PDB entry 7SPU | electron microscopy, 3.73 A resolution | chains 0 and L of the 54 polymer chains in the assembly

== Chain 0 ==
Name: Gene 7 protein
Organism: Shigella phage Sf6
UniProt: Q716G8 (Q716G8_BPSFV); residues 1-160 here = UniProt positions 1-160
Sequence (160 residues; numbered 1 to 160; the number before each row is that of its first residue):
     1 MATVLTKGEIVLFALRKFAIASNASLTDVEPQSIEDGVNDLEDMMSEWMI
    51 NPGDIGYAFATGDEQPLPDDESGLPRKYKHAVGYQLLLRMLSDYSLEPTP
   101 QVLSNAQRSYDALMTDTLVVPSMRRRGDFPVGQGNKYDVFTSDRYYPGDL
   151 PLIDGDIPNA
Unresolved in the structure: 1-2, 151-160

== Chain L ==
Name: Gene 3 protein
Organism: Shigella phage Sf6
UniProt: Q716H2 (Q716H2_BPSFV); residue numbers follow UniProt; this construct covers 1-708
Sequence (708 residues; each row starts with the number of its first residue):
     1 MAETLEKKHERIMLRFDRAYSPQKEVREKCIEATRFARVPGGQWEGATAA
    51 GTKLDEQFEKYPKFEINKVATELNRIIAEYRNNRITVKFRPGDREASEEL
   101 ANKLNGLFRADYEETDGGEACDNAFDDAATGGFGCFRLTSMLVNEYDPMD
   151 DRQRIAIEPIYDPSRSVWFDPDAKKYDKSDALWAFCMYSLSPEKYEAEYG
   201 KKPPTSLDVTSMTSWEYNWFGADVIYIAKYYEVRKESVDVISYRHPITGE
   251 IATYDSDQVEDIEDELAIAGFHEVARRSVKRRRVYVSVVDGDGFLEKPRR
   301 IPGEHIPLIPVYGKRWFIDDIERVEGHIAKAMDPQRLYNLQVSMLADTAA
   351 QDPGQIPIVGMEQIRGLEKHWEARNKKRPAFLPLREVRDKSGNIIAGATP
   401 AGYTQPAVMNQALAALLQQTSADIQEVTGGSQAMQQMPSNIAQETVNNLM
   451 NRADMASFIYLDNMAKSLKRAGEVWLSMAREVYGSEREVRIVNEDGSDDI
   501 AVLSAQVVDRQTGAVVALNDLSVGRYDVTVDVGPSYTARRDATVSVLTNV
   551 LSSMLPTDPMRPAIQGIILDNIDGEGLDDFKEYNRNQLLISGIAKPRNEK
   601 EQQIVQQAQMAAQSQPNPEMVLAQAQMVAAQAEAQKATNETAQTQIKAFT
   651 AQQDAMESQANTVYKLAQARNIDDKAVMEAIRLLKDVAESQQQQFQSPPQ
   701 SPADLMPS
Unresolved in the structure: 144-151, 430-449, 492-506, 672-708

== Interface between chain 0 and chain L ==
Contacting residue pairs - 28 pairs, chain 0 then chain L:
  R126(0) - Y61(L)
  D128(0) - Y61(L)
  D128(0) - L340(L)
  P130(0) - R336(L)
  P130(0) - L340(L)
  Q133(0) - K29(L)
  Q133(0) - D333(L)
  Y137(0) - K29(L)  hydrogen bond
  Y137(0) - E32(L)
  V139(0) - E28(L)
  V139(0) - W215(L)  hydrogen bond (backbone-side chain)
  V139(0) - E216(L)
  F140(0) - E28(L)
  F140(0) - S211(L)
  F140(0) - M212(L)  hydrophobic
  F140(0) - W215(L)
  F140(0) - E216(L)
  T141(0) - E216(L)
  S142(0) - E216(L)
  R144(0) - E32(L)  salt bridge
  R144(0) - E45(L)  salt bridge
  R144(0) - W215(L)
  R144(0) - E216(L)  salt bridge
  Y145(0) - Q43(L)
  Y145(0) - W44(L)
  Y145(0) - E45(L)
  Y145(0) - A47(L)  hydrophobic
  Y145(0) - R336(L)  hydrogen bond
Other interface residues (no listed pair), chain 0 (12 interface residues in all): F129
Other interface residues (no listed pair), chain L (19 interface residues in all): K24, G46, A329, M332

== Summary ==
The interface between chain 0 and chain L involves 12 residues on one side and 19 on the other, with 3
hydrogen bonds and 3 salt bridges. Polar pairs include R144(0)-E32(L), R144(0)-E45(L) and R144(0)-E216(L).
Here chain 0 is Gene 7 protein and chain L is Gene 3 protein, both from Shigella phage Sf6. Entry 7SPU (In
situ cryo-EM structure of bacteriophage Sf6 gp3:gp7:gp5 complex in conformation 1 at 3.73A resolution) was
determined by electron microscopy (same publication as 7UKJ, 7SFS, 7SG7 and 7SP4).
